PDB entry 6XBC | X-ray diffraction, 2.86 A resolution | chains A and D of the 4 polymer chains in the assembly

# Chain A (and D)
Name: Monooxigenase
Organism: Streptomyces sviceus ATCC 29083
Notes: chain D of this document is another copy of the same molecule, construct and numbering; everything in this record applies to it too
Reference sequence: B5HNG5 (B5HNG5_9ACTN); residues 1-425 here = UniProt positions 1-425
Sequence (425 residues; numbered 1 to 425; the number before each row is that of its first residue):
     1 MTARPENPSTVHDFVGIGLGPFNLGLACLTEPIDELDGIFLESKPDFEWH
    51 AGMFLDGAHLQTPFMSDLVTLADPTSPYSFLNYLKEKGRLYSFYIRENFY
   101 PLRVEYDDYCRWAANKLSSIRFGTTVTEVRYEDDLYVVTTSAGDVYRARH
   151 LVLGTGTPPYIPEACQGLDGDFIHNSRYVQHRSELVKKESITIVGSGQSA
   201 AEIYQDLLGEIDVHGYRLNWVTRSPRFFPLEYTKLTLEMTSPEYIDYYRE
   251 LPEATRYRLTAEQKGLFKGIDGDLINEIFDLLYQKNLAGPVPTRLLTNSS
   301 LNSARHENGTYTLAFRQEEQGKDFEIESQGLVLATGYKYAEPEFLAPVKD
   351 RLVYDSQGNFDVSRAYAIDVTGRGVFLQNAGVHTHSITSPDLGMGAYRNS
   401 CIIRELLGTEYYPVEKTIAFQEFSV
Not modelled in the structure: 1-9 (chain D: 1-11)
Residues lining bound ligands: FAD (flavin-adenine dinucleotide): Ile17, Gly18, Leu19, Gly20, Pro21, Phe22, Leu41, Glu42, Ser43, Lys44, Trp49, His50, Met53, Leu60, Gln61, Thr62, Arg103, Thr124, Thr125, Val126, Gly154, Thr155, Gly156, Thr157, Ser199, Tyr337, Phe344, Asn379, Pro390, Asp391, Leu392, Gly393
What the authors report for this chain:
  - binding site for flavin-adenine dinucleotide: Glu42, Ser43, Lys44, Trp49, His50, Gln61, Pro390, Leu392
  - specificity-determining residues: Leu237, Phe267, Asp391 (proposed by the authors, not directly observed)

# Interface between chain A and chain D
Residue-residue contacts (61; chain A residue first):
  Arg226(A) - Glu231(D)  salt bridge
  Arg226(A) - Met239(D)
  Arg226(A) - Lys264(D)
  Phe227(A) - Leu235(D)  hydrophobic
  Phe227(A) - Thr236(D)
  Phe227(A) - Gln421(D)
  Pro229(A) - Thr233(D)
  Glu231(A) - Arg226(D)  salt bridge
  Thr233(A) - Gly272(D)
  Thr233(A) - Ile275(D)
  Thr233(A) - Asn276(D)
  Lys234(A) - Asn276(D)  hydrogen bond (backbone-side chain)
  Lys234(A) - Phe279(D)
  Lys234(A) - Asp280(D)  salt bridge
  Leu235(A) - Phe227(D)  hydrophobic
  Leu235(A) - Ile275(D)  hydrophobic
  Thr236(A) - Arg226(D)  hydrogen bond
  Glu238(A) - Phe279(D)
  Tyr247(A) - Gln317(D)  hydrogen bond
  Tyr247(A) - Glu319(D)  hydrogen bond
  Tyr247(A) - Gln320(D)
  Leu259(A) - Glu319(D)
  Ile275(A) - Thr233(D)
  Ile275(A) - Leu235(D)  hydrophobic
  Asn276(A) - Thr233(D)
  Asn276(A) - Lys234(D)  hydrogen bond (side chain-backbone)
  Phe279(A) - Lys234(D)
  Phe279(A) - Glu238(D)
  Phe279(A) - Phe420(D)  hydrophobic
  Asp280(A) - Lys234(D)  salt bridge
  Leu282(A) - Phe420(D)
  Tyr283(A) - Phe420(D)  hydrophobic
  Asn286(A) - Phe420(D)
  Arg294(A) - Glu422(D)  salt bridge
  Leu295(A) - Gln421(D)
  Leu295(A) - Glu422(D)  hydrogen bond (backbone-backbone)
  Leu296(A) - Glu422(D)
  Gln317(A) - Tyr247(D)  hydrogen bond
  Gln317(A) - Phe423(D)  hydrogen bond (side chain-backbone)
  Glu319(A) - Tyr247(D)  hydrogen bond
  Glu319(A) - Leu251(D)
  Glu319(A) - Leu259(D)
  Gln320(A) - Tyr247(D)
  Gln320(A) - Ser424(D)
  Gln320(A) - Val425(D)  hydrogen bond (side chain-backbone)
  Lys322(A) - Val425(D)  hydrogen bond (side chain-backbone)
  Phe324(A) - Val425(D)  hydrophobic
  Phe420(A) - Phe279(D)  hydrophobic
  Phe420(A) - Leu282(D)  hydrophobic
  Phe420(A) - Tyr283(D)  hydrophobic
  Phe420(A) - Asn286(D)
  Gln421(A) - Phe227(D)
  Gln421(A) - Leu295(D)
  Glu422(A) - Arg294(D)  salt bridge
  Glu422(A) - Leu295(D)  hydrogen bond (backbone-backbone)
  Glu422(A) - Leu296(D)
  Ser424(A) - Gln320(D)
  Val425(A) - Gln317(D)
  Val425(A) - Gln320(D)  hydrogen bond (backbone-side chain)
  Val425(A) - Lys322(D)
  Val425(A) - Phe324(D)  hydrophobic
Interface residues without a listed pair, chain A (37 interface residues in all): Met239, Leu251, Lys264, Gly272, Asp323, Phe423
Interface residues without a listed pair, chain D (38 interface residues in all): Pro229, Ile278, Thr297

# Summary
The interface between chain A and chain D involves 37 residues on one side and 38 on the other; the contacts
include 13 hydrogen bonds and 6 salt bridges. Polar pairs include Arg226(A)-Glu231(D), Lys234(A)-Asp280(D) and
Arg294(A)-Glu422(D). From the paper: a binding site for flavin-adenine dinucleotide at Glu42(A), Ser43(A) and
Lys44(A) among others; specificity determinants Leu237(A), Phe267(A) and Asp391(A).
Chain A and chain D are both Monooxigenase (Streptomyces sviceus ATCC 29083); the structure, Crystal structure
of Streptomyces sviceus SsDesB, was determined by X-ray diffraction.
